Entry 4XKP (X-ray diffraction, 1.90 A resolution); this record covers chain A.

Chain A:
Molecule: Nickel ABC transporter substrate-binding protein
From: Staphylococcus aureus USA300-ISMMS1
Reference sequence: W6DY02 (W6DY02_STAAU); residues 1-473 here correspond to UniProt positions 19-491 (UniProt number = residue number + 18)
Amino-acid sequence (473 residues; each row starts with the number of its first residue):
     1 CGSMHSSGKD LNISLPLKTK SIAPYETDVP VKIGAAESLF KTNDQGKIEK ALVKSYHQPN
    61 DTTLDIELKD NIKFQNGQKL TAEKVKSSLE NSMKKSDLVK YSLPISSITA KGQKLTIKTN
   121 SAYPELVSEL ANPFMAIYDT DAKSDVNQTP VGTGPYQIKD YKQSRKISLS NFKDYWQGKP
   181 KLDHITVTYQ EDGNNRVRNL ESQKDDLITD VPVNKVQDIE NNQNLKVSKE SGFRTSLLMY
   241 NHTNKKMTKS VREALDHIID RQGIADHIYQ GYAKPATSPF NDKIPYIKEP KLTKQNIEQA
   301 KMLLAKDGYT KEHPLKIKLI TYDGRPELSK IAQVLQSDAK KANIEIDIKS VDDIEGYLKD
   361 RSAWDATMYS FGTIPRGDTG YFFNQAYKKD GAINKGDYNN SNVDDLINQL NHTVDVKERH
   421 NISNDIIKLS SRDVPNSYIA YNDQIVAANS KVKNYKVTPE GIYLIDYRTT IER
Not modelled in the structure: 1-7, 473
Residues lining bound ligands:
  - histidine (HIS), molecule 1: Leu-17, Arg-234, Tyr-322, Arg-325, Ile-354, Glu-355, Tyr-369, Ser-370, Phe-371
  - histidine (HIS), molecule 2: Asp-28, Leu-98, Phe-134, Arg-234, Arg-325, Glu-355, Tyr-369, Ser-370, Phe-371, Gly-372, Ile-393

Overview:
Chain A binds histidine.
Chain A is Nickel ABC transporter substrate-binding protein (Staphylococcus aureus USA300-ISMMS1); the
structure, Crystal structure of NikA from Staphylococcus aureus in complex with Ni(L-His)2 (co-crystallization
with Ni(II) and BHI ..., was determined by X-ray diffraction (same publication as 4XKN, 4XKQ, 4XKR and 4OFJ).
